PDB entry 4ZT4 | X-ray diffraction, 2.30 A resolution | chain A

== Chain A ==
Protein: Methionyl-tRNA synthetase
Source organism: Trypanosoma brucei brucei
Notes: EC 6.1.1.10
UniProt: Q38C91 (Q38C91_TRYB2); numbering as in UniProt (aligned over 237-773)
Amino-acid sequence (542 residues; numbered -4 to 773; 236 numbers in that range are skipped by the numbering (no residue carries them; nothing is unmodelled there); the number before each row is that of its first residue; numbers below 1 keep their minus sign (Gly-4 is residue -4)):
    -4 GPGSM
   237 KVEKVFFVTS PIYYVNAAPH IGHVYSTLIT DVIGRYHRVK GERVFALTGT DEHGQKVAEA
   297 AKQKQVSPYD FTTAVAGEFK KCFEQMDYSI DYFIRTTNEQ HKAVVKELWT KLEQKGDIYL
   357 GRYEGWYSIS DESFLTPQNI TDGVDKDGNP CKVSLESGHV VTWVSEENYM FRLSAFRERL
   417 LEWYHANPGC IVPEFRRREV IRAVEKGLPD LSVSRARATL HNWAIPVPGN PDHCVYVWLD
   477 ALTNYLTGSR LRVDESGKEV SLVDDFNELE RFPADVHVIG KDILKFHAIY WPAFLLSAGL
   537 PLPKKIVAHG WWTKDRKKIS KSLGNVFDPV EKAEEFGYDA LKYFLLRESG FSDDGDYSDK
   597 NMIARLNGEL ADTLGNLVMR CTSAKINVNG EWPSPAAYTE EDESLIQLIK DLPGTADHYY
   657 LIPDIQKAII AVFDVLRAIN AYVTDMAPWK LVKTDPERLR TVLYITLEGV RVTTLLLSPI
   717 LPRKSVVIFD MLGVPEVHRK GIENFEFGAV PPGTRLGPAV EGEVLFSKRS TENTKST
Disordered / not traced: -4 to 0, 237, 551-557, 768-773
Sequence notes: expression tag (-4 to 0); conflict Thr309 (Ala in Q38C91), Val499 (Ala in Q38C91), Asn503 (Ser in Q38C91); engineered mutation Ala452 (Lys in Q38C91), Arg453 (Lys in Q38C91), Ala454 (Glu in Q38C91)
Modified residues: Cys470 (S-(dimethylarsenic)cysteine; CAS)
Residues lining bound ligands: methionine (MET): Pro247, Ile248, Tyr249, Tyr250, Asp287, Trp474, Ala477, Leu478, Asn480, Tyr481, Asp518, Ile519, His523, Lys550

== In short ==
Bound to chain A: methionine.
Chain A is Methionyl-tRNA synthetase (Trypanosoma brucei brucei); the structure, Trypanosoma brucei
methionyl-tRNA synthetase in complex with
inhibitorN-(3,5-dichlorobenzyl)-2,2-difluoro-N'-(1H-imidazo[4,5-b]pyridin-2-yl)propane-1,3-diamine (Chem
1708), was determined by X-ray diffraction, deposited together with 4ZT2, 4ZT3, 4ZT5, 4ZT6 and 4ZT7.
